Entry 7DUJ (X-ray diffraction, 3.75 A resolution); this record covers chains A and L of the 23 polymer chains in the assembly.

== Chain A ==
Molecule: 30S Ribosomal RNA rRNA
From: Thermus thermophilus HB8
Sequence (1522 nucleotides; row label = number of the first residue in the row; note: 42 numbers in that range are skipped by the numbering (no residue carries them; nothing is unmodelled there); a row labelled like 190A-190L holds insertion residues (190A, then the next letters in order); numbering starts at 0):
     0 UUUGUUGGAG AGUCUGAUCC UGGCUCAGGG UGAACGCUGG CGGCGUGCCU AAGACAUGCA
    60 AGUCGUGCGG G
    73 CCGCGGGGUU UU
    88 ACUCCG
    95 UGGUC
   101 AGCGGCGGAC GGGUGAGUAA CGCGUGGGU
  129A G
   130 ACCUACCCGG AAGAGGGGGA CAACCCGGGG AAACUCGGGC UAAUCCCCCA UGUGGACCCG
   190 C
190A-190L CCCUUGGGGUGU
   191 GUCCAAAGGG CUUU
   216 GCCCGCUUCC GGAUGGGCCC GCGUCCCAUC AGCUAGUUGG UGGGGUAAUG GCCCACCAAG
   276 GCGACGACGG GUAGCCGGUC UGAGAGGAUG GCCGGCCACA GGGGCACUGA GACACGGGCC
   336 CCACUCCUAC GGGAGGCAGC AGUUAGGAAU CUUCCGCAAU GGGCGCAAGC CUGACGGAGC
   396 GACGCCGCUU GGAGGAAGAA GCCCUUCGGG GUGUAAACUC CUGAA
   442 CCCGGGACGA AACCCCCGAC GA
   474 GGGGACUGAC GGUACCGGG
   494 GUAAUAGCGC CGGCCAACUC CGUGCCAGCA GCCGCGGUAA UACGGAGGGC GCGAGCGUUA
   554 CCCGGAUUCA CUGGGCGUAA AGGGCGUGUA GGCGGCCUGG GGCGUCCCAU GUGAAAGACC
   614 ACGGCUCAAC CGUGGGGGAG CGUGGGAUAC GCUCAGGCUA GACGGUGGGA GAGGGUGGUG
   674 GAAUUCCCGG AGUAGCGGUG AAAUGCGCAG AUACCGGGAG GAACGCCGAU GGCGAAGGCA
   734 GCCACCUGGU CCACCCGUGA CGCUGAGGCG CGAAAGCGUG GGGAGCAAAC CGGAUUAGAU
   794 ACCCGGGUAG UCCACGCCCU AAACGAUGCG CGCUAGGUCU CUGGGUCU
   848 CCUGGGGGCC GAAGCUAACG CGUUAAGCGC GCCGCCUGGG GAGUACGGCC GCAAGGCUGA
   908 AACUCAAAGG AAUUGACGGG GGCCCGCACA AGCGGUGGAG CAUGUGGUUU AAUUCGAAGX
   968 AACGCGAAGA ACCUUACCAG GCCUUGACAU GCUAGG
 1003A G
  1004 AACCCGGGUG AAAGCCUGGG GUGCCCC
1030A-1030D GCGA
  1031 GGGGAGCCCU AGCACAGGUG CUGCAUGGCC GUCGUCAGCU CGUGCCGUGA GGUGUUGGGU
  1091 UAAGUCCCGC AACGAGCGCA ACCCCCGCCG UUAGUUGCCA GCGGUUCGGC CGGGCACUCU
  1151 AACGGGACUG CCCGCGAAA
  1171 GCGGGAGGAA GGAGGGGACG ACGUCUGGUC AGCAUGGCCC UUACGGCCUG GGCGACACAC
  1231 GUGCUACAAU GCCCACUACA AAGCGAUGCC ACCCGGCAAC GGGGAGCUAA UCGCAAAAAG
  1291 GUGGGCCCAG UUCGGAUUGG GGUCUGCAAC CCGACCCCAU GAAGCCGGAA UCGCUAGUAA
  1351 UCGCGGAUCA G
 1361A C
  1362 CAUGCCGCGG UGAAUACGUU CCCGGGCCUU GUACACACXG CCXGUXACGC CAUGGGAGCG
  1422 GGCUCUACCC GAAGUCGCCG GG
  1446 AGCCUACGGG
  1459 CAGGCGCCGA GGGUAGGGCC CGUGACUGGG GCGAAGUCGU AACAAGGUAG CUGUACCGGA
  1519 AGGUGCGGCU GGAUCCACUC CUUUCU
Disordered / not traced: 0-4, 1534-1538
Modified / non-standard residues: PSU (pseudouridine-5'-monophosphate) at position 516, 7MG (7N-methyl-8-hydroguanosine-5'-monophosphate) at position 527, M2G (N2-dimethylguanosine-5'-monophosphate) at position 966, 5MC (5-methylcytidine-5'-monophosphate) at position 967, 2MG (2N-methylguanosine-5'-monophosphate) at position 1207, 5MC (5-methylcytidine-5'-monophosphate) at position 1400, 4OC (4n,o2'-methylcytidine-5'-monophosphate) at position 1402, 5MC (5-methylcytidine-5'-monophosphate) at position 1404, 5MC (5-methylcytidine-5'-monophosphate) at position 1407, UR3 (3-methyluridine-5'-monophoshate) at position 1498, MA6 (6N-dimethyladenosine-5'-monophoshate) at position 1518, MA6 (6N-dimethyladenosine-5'-monophoshate) at position 1519, PSU (pseudouridine-5'-monophosphate) at position 1540, PSU (pseudouridine-5'-monophosphate) at position 1541
Metal / ion sites: Mg2+ site 1 near G21 (its only coordinating residue here); Mg2+ site 2 near G38 (its only coordinating residue here); Mg2+ site 3 near G46 (its only coordinating residue here); Mg2+ site 4 near C48 (its only coordinating residue here); Mg2+ site 5: A59, C386, U387; Mg2+ site 6 near G61 (its only coordinating residue here); Mg2+ site 7 near G97 (its only coordinating residue here); Mg2+ site 8: G107, G324, G326; Mg2+ site 9: A109, G331; Mg2+ site 10: G111, G112; Mg2+ site 11 near G117 (its only coordinating residue here); Mg2+ site 12: C121, G124, U125; 98 more Mg2+ sites not listed
Ligand contacts: Sisomicin (SIS; (1S,2S,3R,4S,6R)-4,6-diamino-3-{[(2S,3R)-3-amino-6-(aminomethyl)-3,4-dihydro-2H-pyran-2-yl]oxy}-2-hydroxycyclohexyl 3-deoxy-4-C-methyl-3-(methylamino)-beta-L-arabinopyranoside): 5MC_1404, G1405, U1406, 5MC_1407, A1408, C1409, G1491, A1492, A1493, G1494, U1495, C1496

== Chain L ==
Molecule: 30S ribosomal protein S12
From: Thermus thermophilus HB8
UniProtKB: A0A3P4AU90 (A0A3P4AU90_THETH); residues 1-135 here = UniProt positions 1-135
Amino-acid sequence (135 residues; row label = number of the first residue in the row):
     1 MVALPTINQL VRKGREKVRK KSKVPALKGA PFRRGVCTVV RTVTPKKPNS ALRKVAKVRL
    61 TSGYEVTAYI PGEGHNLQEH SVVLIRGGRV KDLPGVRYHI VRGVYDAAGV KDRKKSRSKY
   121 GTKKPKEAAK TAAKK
Disordered / not traced: 1-4, 129-135
Modified / non-standard residues: Asp92 ((3S)-3-(methylsulfanyl)-L-aspartic acid; 0TD)

== How chain A and chain L interact ==
Residue-residue contacts (130; chain A residue first):
  U24(A) - Lys23(L)  salt bridge to the phosphate
  A33(A) - Phe32(L)  base contact
  C34(A) - Phe32(L)  sugar contact
  G35(A) - Arg117(L)  sugar contact
  G35(A) - Ser118(L)  hydrogen bond to the sugar
  G35(A) - Gly121(L)  sugar contact
  C36(A) - Arg117(L)  hydrogen bond to the sugar
  C36(A) - Thr122(L)  sugar contact
  C36(A) - Lys123(L)  phosphate contact
  C36(A) - Lys124(L)  phosphate contact
  U37(A) - Lys123(L)  salt bridge to the phosphate
  U37(A) - Lys124(L)  hydrogen bond to the phosphate
  C241(A) - Arg19(L)  hydrogen bond to the phosphate
  C242(A) - Arg19(L)  salt bridge to the phosphate
  G302(A) - Lys17(L)  salt bridge to the phosphate
  A303(A) - Lys17(L)  phosphate contact
  G362(A) - Arg33(L)  phosphate contact
  G362(A) - Arg34(L)  salt bridge to the phosphate
  G362(A) - Thr61(L)  phosphate contact
  A363(A) - Ala30(L)  base contact
  A363(A) - Pro31(L)  base contact
  A363(A) - Phe32(L)  base contact
  A363(A) - Arg33(L)  salt bridge to the phosphate
  A363(A) - Arg34(L)  salt bridge to the phosphate
  A363(A) - Thr61(L)  hydrogen bond to the phosphate
  G500(A) - Lys124(L)  hydrogen bond to the phosphate
  C501(A) - Arg117(L)  salt bridge to the phosphate
  C501(A) - Ser118(L)  hydrogen bond to the phosphate
  C501(A) - Lys124(L)  salt bridge to the phosphate
  G502(A) - Lys115(L)  phosphate contact
  G502(A) - Ser116(L)  phosphate contact
  G502(A) - Arg117(L)  hydrogen bond to the phosphate
  G502(A) - Ser118(L)  hydrogen bond to the phosphate
  G502(A) - Lys119(L)  phosphate contact
  C503(A) - Ser116(L)  hydrogen bond to the phosphate
  C503(A) - Lys119(L)  salt bridge to the phosphate
  C518(A) - Pro48(L)  base contact
  C518(A) - Ser50(L)  base contact
  C519(A) - Ser50(L)  hydrogen bond to the phosphate
  C519(A) - Ala51(L)  phosphate contact
  A520(A) - Ala51(L)  phosphate contact
  A520(A) - Leu52(L)  hydrogen bond to the phosphate
  A520(A) - Lys54(L)  salt bridge to the phosphate
  A520(A) - Glu73(L)  hydrogen bond to the sugar
  G521(A) - Ala51(L)  base contact
  G521(A) - Leu52(L)  phosphate contact
  G521(A) - Arg53(L)  base contact
  G521(A) - Lys54(L)  salt bridge to the phosphate
  G521(A) - Gly72(L)  sugar contact
  G521(A) - Glu73(L)  phosphate contact
  C522(A) - Arg53(L)  base contact
  C522(A) - Tyr69(L)  hydrogen bond to the phosphate
  C522(A) - Pro71(L)  phosphate contact
  C522(A) - Gly72(L)  hydrogen bond to the phosphate
  C522(A) - Tyr120(L)  sugar contact
  A523(A) - Arg53(L)  base contact
  A523(A) - Val90(L)  base contact
  A523(A) - Lys91(L)  base contact
  A523(A) - Asp92(L)  base contact
  A523(A) - Lys119(L)  salt bridge to the phosphate
  A523(A) - Tyr120(L)  phosphate contact
  C526(A) - Lys91(L)  salt bridge to the phosphate
  7MG_527(A) - Asn49(L)  hydrogen bond to the base
  C528(A) - Asn49(L)  base contact
  G529(A) - Asn49(L)  base contact
  G529(A) - Ser50(L)  hydrogen bond to the base
  G537(A) - Arg113(L)  salt bridge to the phosphate
  G538(A) - Arg113(L)  salt bridge to the phosphate
  G538(A) - Lys114(L)  hydrogen bond to the phosphate
  G538(A) - Lys115(L)  hydrogen bond to the phosphate
  A539(A) - Lys114(L)  salt bridge to the phosphate
  A539(A) - Lys115(L)  phosphate contact
  G541(A) - Lys115(L)  base contact
  U551(A) - Arg86(L)  sugar contact
  U552(A) - Pro31(L)  hydrogen bond to the sugar
  U552(A) - Arg86(L)  hydrogen bond to the sugar
  U552(A) - Gly87(L)  sugar contact
  A553(A) - Val24(L)  phosphate contact
  A553(A) - Gly29(L)  hydrogen bond to the sugar
  A553(A) - Ala30(L)  sugar contact
  A553(A) - Pro31(L)  sugar contact
  A553(A) - Gly88(L)  phosphate contact
  C554(A) - Ser22(L)  hydrogen bond to the phosphate
  C555(A) - Lys20(L)  phosphate contact
  C562(A) - Arg15(L)  phosphate contact
  C562(A) - Glu16(L)  hydrogen bond to the base
  C562(A) - Lys17(L)  sugar contact
  C562(A) - Val18(L)  base contact
  A563(A) - Arg15(L)  base contact
  C564(A) - Leu10(L)  phosphate contact
  C564(A) - Arg15(L)  salt bridge to the phosphate
  G567(A) - Pro5(L)  base contact
  G567(A) - Arg15(L)  hydrogen bond to the base
  G568(A) - Pro5(L)  base contact
  G585(A) - Asn8(L)  hydrogen bond to the sugar
  C879(A) - Asn8(L)  phosphate contact
  C880(A) - Thr6(L)  hydrogen bond to the phosphate
  C880(A) - Asn8(L)  hydrogen bond to the phosphate
  C880(A) - Gln9(L)  phosphate contact
  C880(A) - Arg12(L)  salt bridge to the phosphate
  G881(A) - Gln9(L)  hydrogen bond to the phosphate
  G881(A) - Arg12(L)  salt bridge to the phosphate
  G881(A) - Lys13(L)  salt bridge to the phosphate
  C882(A) - Gln9(L)  base contact
  C882(A) - Lys13(L)  salt bridge to the phosphate
  U884(A) - Arg15(L)  base contact
  A908(A) - Lys21(L)  hydrogen bond to the phosphate
  A909(A) - Lys21(L)  salt bridge to the phosphate
  C910(A) - Pro25(L)  phosphate contact
  C910(A) - Arg97(L)  salt bridge to the phosphate
  U911(A) - Arg89(L)  salt bridge to the phosphate
  U911(A) - Pro94(L)  phosphate contact
  U911(A) - Gly95(L)  phosphate contact
  U911(A) - Arg97(L)  salt bridge to the phosphate
  C912(A) - Lys46(L)  sugar contact
  C912(A) - Pro94(L)  phosphate contact
  A913(A) - Lys46(L)  phosphate contact
  A913(A) - Lys91(L)  salt bridge to the phosphate
  C1411(A) - Lys57(L)  hydrogen bond to the phosphate
  C1412(A) - Lys57(L)  salt bridge to the phosphate
  A1413(A) - Glu65(L)  phosphate contact
  C1490(A) - Pro94(L)  sugar contact
  G1491(A) - Thr44(L)  sugar contact
  G1491(A) - Pro45(L)  phosphate contact
  G1491(A) - Lys46(L)  salt bridge to the phosphate
  G1491(A) - Lys47(L)  salt bridge to the phosphate
  A1492(A) - Pro45(L)  phosphate contact
  A1492(A) - Lys46(L)  phosphate contact
  A1492(A) - Lys47(L)  hydrogen bond to the phosphate
  A1492(A) - Ser50(L)  hydrogen bond to the base
Other interface residues (no listed pair), chain A (65 interface residues in all): A32, C504, G524, C525, G540, G550, C883
Other interface residues (no listed pair), chain L (70 interface residues in all): Ile7, Leu84, Leu93, Val101, Gly103, Tyr105

== Summary ==
The interface between chain A and chain L involves 65 residues on one side and 70 on the other; the contacts
include 33 hydrogen bonds and 30 salt bridges. Polar contacts include 7MG_527(A)-Asn49(L), G529(A)-Ser50(L)
and C562(A)-Glu16(L). Bound to chain A: Sisomicin.
Here chain A is 30S Ribosomal RNA rRNA and chain L is 30S ribosomal protein S12, both from Thermus
thermophilus HB8. Entry 7DUJ (Crystal structure of the Thermus thermophilus (HB8) 30S ribosomal subunit with
mRNA and cognate transfer RNA ...) was determined by X-ray diffraction.
